PDB entry 6SC5 | X-ray diffraction, 2.10 A resolution | chains A and C of the 3 polymer chains in the assembly

== Chain A ==
Protein: E3 ubiquitin-protein ligase RNF31
Organism: Homo sapiens
Notes: EC 2.3.2.31
UniProt: Q96EP0 (RNF31_HUMAN); numbering as in UniProt (aligned over 697-1072)
Chain sequence (376 residues; row label = number of the first residue in the row):
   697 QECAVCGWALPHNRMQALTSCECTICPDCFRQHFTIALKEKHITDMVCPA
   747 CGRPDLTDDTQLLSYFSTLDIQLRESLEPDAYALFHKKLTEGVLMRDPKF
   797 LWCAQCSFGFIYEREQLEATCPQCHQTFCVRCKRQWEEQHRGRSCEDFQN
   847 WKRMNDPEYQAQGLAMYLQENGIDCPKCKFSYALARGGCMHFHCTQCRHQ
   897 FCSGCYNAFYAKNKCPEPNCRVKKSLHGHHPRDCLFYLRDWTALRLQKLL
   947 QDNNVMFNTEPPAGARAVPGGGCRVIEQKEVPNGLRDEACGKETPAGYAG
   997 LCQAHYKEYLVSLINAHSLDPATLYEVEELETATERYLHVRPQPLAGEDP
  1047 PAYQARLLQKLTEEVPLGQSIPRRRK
Unresolved in the structure: 750-757, 959-967, 1070-1072
Covalent attachments: compound L6B linked to Cys-885
Ion coordination: Zn2+ site 1: Cys-699, Cys-702, Cys-722, Cys-725; Zn2+ site 2: Cys-717, Cys-719, Cys-744, Cys-747; Zn2+ site 3: Cys-799, Cys-802, Cys-817, Cys-820; Zn2+ site 4: Cys-825, Cys-828, His-836, Cys-841; Zn2+ site 5: Cys-871, Cys-874, Cys-890, Cys-893; Zn2+ site 6: Cys-898, Cys-901, His-926, Cys-930; Zn2+ site 7: Cys-911, Cys-916, His-923, His-925; Zn2+ site 8: Cys-969, Cys-986, Cys-998, His-1001
Ligand contacts: L6B (methyl 4-[(2-oxidanylidene-5,6,7,8-tetrahydro-1H-quinolin-3-yl)carbonylamino]but-3-enoate): Tyr-878, Leu-880, Met-886, His-887, Phe-888, His-889, Thr-891, Gln-974, Leu-981
Curated features (UniProtKB/Swiss-Prot):
  - zinc finger: Cys-699 to Arg-749 (RING-type 1), Ala-779 to Cys-841 (IBR-type), Cys-871 to Cys-901 (RING-type 2)
  - active site: Cys-885
  - binding site (Zn(2+)): Cys-699, Cys-702, Cys-717, Cys-719, Cys-722, Cys-725, Cys-744, Cys-747, Cys-799, Cys-802, Cys-817, Cys-820, Cys-825, Cys-828, His-836, Cys-841, Cys-871, Cys-874, Cys-890, Cys-893 and 4 more in UniProt
  - cross-link ((Microbial infection) Glycyl lysine isopeptide (Lys-Gly)): Lys-735 (interchain with G-Cter in ubiquitin), Lys-783 (interchain with G-Cter in ubiquitin), Lys-875 (interchain with G-Cter in ubiquitin)
  - mutagenesis: Cys-699 (C699S: Abolishes polyubiquitination activity of LUBAC; when associated with S-702), Cys-702 (C702S: Abolishes polyubiquitination activity of LUBAC; when associated with S-699), Lys-735 (K735R: Reduced ubiquitination; when associated with R-783 and R-875), Lys-783 (K783R: Reduced ubiquitination; when associated with R-735 and R-875), Cys-871 (C871S: Abolishes polyubiquitination activity of LUBAC; when associated with S-874), Cys-874 (C874S: Abolishes polyubiquitination activity of LUBAC; when associated with S-871), Lys-875 (K875R: Reduced ubiquitination; when associated with R-735 and R-783), Cys-885 (C885A: Abolished E3 ubiquitin-protein ligase activity and ability to promote formation of the bacterial ubiquitin coat; when associated with A-935 and A-983), Arg-935 (R935A: Abolished E3 ubiquitin-protein ligase activity and ability to promote formation of the bacterial ubiquitin coat; when associated with A-885 and A-983), Asp-983 (D983A: Abolished E3 ubiquitin-protein ligase activity and ability to promote formation of the bacterial ubiquitin coat; when associated with A-885 and A-935)
Reported in the primary citation:
  - binding site for L6B: Cys-885, His-887, Phe-888, His-889
  - conformationally variable residues (side-chain flip): His-889
  - catalytic residues: Cys-885 (citing earlier work)

== Chain C ==
Protein: Single domain antibody
Organism: synthetic construct
Notes: antibody fragment or engineered binder
Chain sequence (120 residues; each row starts with the number of its first residue):
     1 EVQLLESGGGLVQPGGSLRLSCAASGFTFRGYSMAWVRQAPGKGLEWVST
    51 ISPIGTYTYYADSVKGRFTISRDNSKNTLYLQMNSLRAEDTAVYYCAKGS
   101 YSRGTPFDYWGQGTLVTVSS
Disulfide bonds: Cys-22/Cys-96

== Chain A / chain C interface ==
Contacting residue pairs (32):
  Arg-770(A) / Tyr-101(C)  hydrogen bond (side chain-backbone)
  Pro-775(A) / Tyr-32(C)
  Tyr-778(A) / Tyr-101(C)  hydrophobic
  His-782(A) / Tyr-101(C)
  Thr-786(A) / Arg-30(C)  hydrogen bond
  Thr-786(A) / Ile-54(C)
  Arg-792(A) / Thr-56(C)
  Arg-792(A) / Tyr-57(C)  hydrogen bond
  Asp-793(A) / Arg-30(C)  salt bridge
  Asp-793(A) / Ser-52(C)  hydrogen bond
  Asp-793(A) / Pro-53(C)
  Asp-793(A) / Ile-54(C)  hydrogen bond (side chain-backbone)
  Asp-793(A) / Gly-55(C)  hydrogen bond (side chain-backbone)
  Asp-793(A) / Thr-56(C)  hydrogen bond (backbone-side chain)
  Asp-793(A) / Tyr-57(C)  hydrogen bond (backbone-side chain)
  Pro-794(A) / Tyr-57(C)
  Lys-795(A) / Tyr-57(C)
  Lys-795(A) / Tyr-59(C)
  Phe-796(A) / Tyr-101(C)
  Trp-798(A) / Ser-100(C)
  Trp-798(A) / Ser-102(C)
  Trp-798(A) / Thr-105(C)
  Trp-798(A) / Pro-106(C)  hydrophobic
  Cys-802(A) / Arg-103(C)  hydrogen bond (backbone-side chain)
  Ser-803(A) / Arg-103(C)
  Ser-803(A) / Gly-104(C)  hydrogen bond (backbone-backbone)
  Phe-804(A) / Arg-103(C)
  Gln-819(A) / Arg-103(C)
  Lys-873(A) / Ser-120(C)
  Cys-874(A) / Ala-88(C)
  Lys-875(A) / Glu-89(C)
  Cys-893(A) / Ser-120(C)
Also at the interface, not in a pair above, chain A (22 interface residues in all): Ala-779, Lys-783, Phe-876
Also at the interface, not in a pair above, chain C (20 interface residues in all): Gly-31

== In short ==
22 residues of chain A face 20 of chain C across their interface; the contacts include 10 hydrogen bonds and 1
salt bridge. Polar pairs include Asp-793(A)/Arg-30(C), Arg-770(A)/Tyr-101(C) and Thr-786(A)/Arg-30(C).
Covalently linked compound L6B: at Cys-885(A). From the paper: the catalytic residue Cys-885(A); a binding
site for L6B at Cys-885(A), His-887(A) and Phe-888(A) among others.
Chain A is E3 ubiquitin-protein ligase RNF31 (Homo sapiens) and chain C is Single domain antibody (synthetic
construct); the structure, dAb3/HOIP-RBR-Ligand2, was determined by X-ray diffraction (same publication as
6SC6, 6SC7, 6SC8, 6SC9 and 6T2J).
